PDB entry 7C7A | electron microscopy, 2.80 A resolution | chains A and E of the 13 polymer chains in the assembly

== Chain A ==
Molecule: Ribonuclease MRP RNA subunit NME1
Source organism: Saccharomyces cerevisiae (strain ATCC 204508 / S288c)
Sequence (340 nucleotides; numbered 1 to 340; the number before each row is that of its first residue):
     1 AAUCCAUGACCAAAGAAUCGUCACAAAUCGAAGCUUACAAAAUGGAGUAA
    51 AAUUUUGUUUACUCAGUAAUAUGCUUUGGGUUGAAAGUCUCCCACCAAUU
   101 CGUAUGCGGAAAACGUAAUGAGAUUUAAAAAUUUUAAAUUGUUUAAAUCA
   151 ACUCAUUAAGGAGGAUGCCCUUGGGUAUUCUGCUUCUUGACCUGGUACCU
   201 CUAUUGCAGGGUACUGGUGUUUUCUUCGGUACUGGAUUCCGUUUGUAUGG
   251 AAUCUAAACCAUAGUUAUGACGAUUGCUCUUUCCCGUGCUGGAUCGAGUA
   301 ACCCAAUGGAGCUUACUAUUCUUGGUCCAUGGAUUCACCC
Unresolved in the structure: 132-136, 336-340
Ion coordination: Mg2+ site 1: A86, G87 (shared with 1 residue of chain R); Mg2+ site 2: A86, A305, A306 (shared with 2 residues of chain R); Mg2+ site 3: G87 (shared with 1 residue of chain R)

== Chain E ==
Molecule: Ribonuclease P/MRP protein subunit POP5
Source organism: Saccharomyces cerevisiae (strain ATCC 204508 / S288c)
Notes: EC 3.1.26.5
Reference sequence: P28005 (POP5_YEAST); numbering as in UniProt (aligned over 1-173)
Sequence (173 residues; each row starts with the number of its first residue):
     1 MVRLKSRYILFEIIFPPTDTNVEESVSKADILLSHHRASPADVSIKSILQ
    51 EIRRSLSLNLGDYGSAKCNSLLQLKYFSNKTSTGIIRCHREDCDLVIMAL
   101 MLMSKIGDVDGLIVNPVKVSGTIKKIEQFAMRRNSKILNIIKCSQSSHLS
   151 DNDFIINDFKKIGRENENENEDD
Unresolved in the structure: 1, 147-173

== Interface between chain A and chain E ==
Pairs across the interface (26):
  C24(A) / Lys-136(E)  sugar contact
  A26(A) / Lys-136(E)  salt bridge to the phosphate
  A27(A) / Phe-129(E)  phosphate contact
  A27(A) / Arg-132(E)  hydrogen bond to the base
  U28(A) / Lys-118(E)  salt bridge to the phosphate
  U28(A) / Phe-129(E)  phosphate contact
  U28(A) / Arg-132(E)  base contact
  C29(A) / Arg-7(E)  hydrogen bond to the sugar
  C29(A) / Lys-118(E)  salt bridge to the phosphate
  C29(A) / Val-119(E)  sugar contact
  C29(A) / Ser-120(E)  hydrogen bond to the phosphate
  G30(A) / Lys-118(E)  salt bridge to the phosphate
  G30(A) / Ser-120(E)  hydrogen bond to the phosphate
  G30(A) / Lys-125(E)  hydrogen bond to the phosphate
  A31(A) / Lys-125(E)  salt bridge to the phosphate
  G79(A) / Arg-3(E)  base contact
  G79(A) / Lys-5(E)  base contact
  U266(A) / Lys-124(E)  salt bridge to the phosphate
  A267(A) / Arg-3(E)  salt bridge to the phosphate
  A267(A) / Gly-121(E)  sugar contact
  U268(A) / Arg-3(E)  hydrogen bond to the base
  U268(A) / Lys-5(E)  salt bridge to the phosphate
  U268(A) / Arg-7(E)  salt bridge to the phosphate
  C304(A) / Arg-3(E)  base contact
  A305(A) / Arg-3(E)  salt bridge to the phosphate
  A306(A) / Arg-3(E)  base contact
Other interface residues (no listed pair), chain A (17 interface residues in all): A23, U265, G269
Other interface residues (no listed pair), chain E (14 interface residues in all): Val-2, Val-117

== In short ==
17 residues of chain A and 14 residues of chain E are in contact; the contacts include 6 hydrogen bonds and 10
salt bridges. Among the polar pairs are A27(A)/Arg-132(E), U268(A)/Arg-3(E) and C29(A)/Arg-7(E). A86(A) and
G87(A) coordinate Mg2+ site 1.
Here chain A is Ribonuclease MRP RNA subunit NME1 and chain E is Ribonuclease P/MRP protein subunit POP5, both
from Saccharomyces cerevisiae (strain ATCC 204508 / S288c). Entry 7C7A (Cryo-EM structure of yeast
Ribonuclease MRP with substrate ITS1) was determined by electron microscopy, deposited together with 7C79.
